PDB entry 7OMF | X-ray diffraction, 3.00 A resolution | chains A and B of the 4 polymer chains in the assembly

[Chain A]
Protein: Splicing factor 3B subunit 3
Source organism: Homo sapiens
Reference sequence: Q15393 (SF3B3_HUMAN); aligned in 2 segments with insertions or deletions, so no single offset holds: 1-760 ~ UniProt 1-442; 768-1199 ~ UniProt 768-1217
Chain sequence (899 residues; each row starts with the number of its first residue; note: 318 numbers in that range are skipped by the numbering (no residue carries them; nothing is unmodelled there); numbers below 1 keep their minus sign (Gly-9 is residue -9)):
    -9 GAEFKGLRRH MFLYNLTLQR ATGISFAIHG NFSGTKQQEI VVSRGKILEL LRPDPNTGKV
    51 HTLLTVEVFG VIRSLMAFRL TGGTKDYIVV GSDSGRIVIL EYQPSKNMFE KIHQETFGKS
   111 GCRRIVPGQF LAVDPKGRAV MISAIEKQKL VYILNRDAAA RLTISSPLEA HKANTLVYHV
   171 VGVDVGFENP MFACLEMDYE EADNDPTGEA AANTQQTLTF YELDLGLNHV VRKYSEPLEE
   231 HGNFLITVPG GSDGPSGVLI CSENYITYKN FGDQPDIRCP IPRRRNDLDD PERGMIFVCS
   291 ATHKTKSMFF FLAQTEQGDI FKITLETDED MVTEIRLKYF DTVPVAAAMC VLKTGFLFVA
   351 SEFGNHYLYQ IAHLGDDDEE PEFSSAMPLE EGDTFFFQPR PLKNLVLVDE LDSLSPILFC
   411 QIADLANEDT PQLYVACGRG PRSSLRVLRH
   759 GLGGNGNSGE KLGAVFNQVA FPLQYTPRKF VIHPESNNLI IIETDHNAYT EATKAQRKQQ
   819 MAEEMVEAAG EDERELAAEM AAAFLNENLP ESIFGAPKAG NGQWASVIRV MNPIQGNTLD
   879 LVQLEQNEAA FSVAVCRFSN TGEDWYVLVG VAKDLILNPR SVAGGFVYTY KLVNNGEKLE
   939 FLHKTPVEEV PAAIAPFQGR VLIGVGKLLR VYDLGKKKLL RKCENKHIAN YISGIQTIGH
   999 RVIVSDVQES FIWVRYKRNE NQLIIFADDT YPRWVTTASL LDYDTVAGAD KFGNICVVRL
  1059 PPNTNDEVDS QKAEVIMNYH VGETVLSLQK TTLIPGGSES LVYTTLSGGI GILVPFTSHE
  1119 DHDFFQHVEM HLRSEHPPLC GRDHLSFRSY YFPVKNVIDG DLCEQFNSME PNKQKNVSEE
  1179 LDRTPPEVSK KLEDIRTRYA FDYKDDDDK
Not modelled in the structure: -9 to -3, 759-772, 1199-1207
Differences from the reference sequence: expression tag (-9 to 0, 1200-1207); linker (761-767)
Swiss-Prot annotation at these positions:
  - region: Glu105 to Gln119 (Interaction with PHF5A, SF3B1 and SF3B5), Asn145 to Tyr168 (Interaction with PHF5A, SF3B1 and SF3B5), Asp193 to His231 (Interaction with SF3B1 and SF3B5), Arg786 to His804 (Interaction with SF3B1 and SF3B5), Thr1028 to Lys1049 (Interaction with SF3B1)
  - site: Gly284 (Interaction with SF3B5), Glu306 (Interaction with SF3B5), Glu352 (Interaction with SF3B5), Arg429 (Interaction with SF3B5), Asn916 (Interaction with SF3B5), Asn988 (Interaction with SF3B1), Lys1171 (Interaction with SF3B1)
  - modified residue: Ser156 (Phosphoserine)

[Chain B]
Protein: Splicing factor 3B subunit 5
Source organism: Homo sapiens
Reference sequence: Q9BWJ5 (SF3B5_HUMAN); residue numbers follow UniProt; this construct covers 1-86
Chain sequence (86 residues; numbered 1 to 86; the number before each row is that of its first residue):
     1 MTDRYTIHSQ LEHLQSKYIG TGHADTTKWE WLVNQHRDSY CSYMGHFDLL NYFAIAENES
    61 KARVRFNLME KMLQPCGPPA DKPEEN
Not modelled in the structure: 1-14, 80-86
Swiss-Prot annotation at these positions:
  - site (Interaction with RNA): Tyr5, Gly20
  - modified residue: Thr2 (N-acetylthreonine), Ser9 (Phosphoserine), Lys17 (N6-acetyllysine)

[How chain A and chain B interact]
Contacting residue pairs - 85 pairs, chain A then chain B:
  Gly35(A) - Phe47(B)
  Lys36(A) - Phe47(B)
  Val61(A) - Gly45(B)
  Arg63(A) - Gly45(B)
  Cys112(A) - Gly45(B)
  Cys112(A) - His46(B)
  Arg113(A) - Tyr18(B)  hydrogen bond
  Arg114(A) - Ile19(B)
  Arg114(A) - Asn34(B)  hydrogen bond (side chain-backbone)
  Arg114(A) - Arg37(B)
  Arg114(A) - Asp38(B)  salt bridge
  Arg114(A) - Cys41(B)
  Ile115(A) - Tyr18(B)  hydrophobic
  Ile115(A) - Ile19(B)
  Gln119(A) - Met44(B)  hydrogen bond (side chain-backbone)
  Gln119(A) - Gly45(B)
  Ile135(A) - Cys41(B)  hydrophobic
  Ile135(A) - Met44(B)  hydrophobic
  Ile135(A) - Met69(B)  hydrophobic
  Glu136(A) - Ile19(B)
  Lys137(A) - Lys17(B)  hydrogen bond (side chain-backbone)
  Leu166(A) - Met72(B)  hydrophobic
  Val167(A) - Met69(B)
  Tyr168(A) - Met69(B)  hydrogen bond (side chain-backbone)
  Tyr168(A) - Glu70(B)
  Met187(A) - Leu73(B)  hydrophobic
  Tyr189(A) - Arg37(B)
  Ala192(A) - Gln74(B)  hydrogen bond (backbone-side chain)
  Asp193(A) - Trp29(B)
  Asp193(A) - Arg37(B)  salt bridge
  Asp193(A) - Pro79(B)
  Asp195(A) - Pro78(B)
  Pro196(A) - Pro78(B)
  Pro196(A) - Pro79(B)
  Gly198(A) - Pro78(B)
  Ala201(A) - Leu73(B)
  Ala201(A) - Gln74(B)
  Thr204(A) - Leu73(B)
  His231(A) - Phe66(B)
  His231(A) - Glu70(B)  salt bridge
  Gly232(A) - Phe66(B)
  Asn233(A) - Phe66(B)
  Glu253(A) - Arg63(B)  salt bridge
  Arg283(A) - Glu59(B)  salt bridge
  Gly284(A) - Arg63(B)
  Met285(A) - Arg63(B)
  Ile286(A) - Arg63(B)
  Val288(A) - Ala62(B)  hydrophobic
  Glu306(A) - Ser60(B)
  Glu306(A) - Arg63(B)  salt bridge
  Glu352(A) - Ser60(B)
  Glu352(A) - Lys61(B)  hydrogen bond (side chain-backbone)
  Phe353(A) - Asn51(B)
  Phe353(A) - Ile55(B)  hydrophobic
  Phe353(A) - Lys61(B)
  Pro406(A) - Ile55(B)  hydrophobic
  Leu408(A) - Ile55(B)  hydrophobic
  Arg429(A) - Ala54(B)  hydrogen bond (side chain-backbone)
  Arg429(A) - Asn58(B)
  Arg429(A) - Glu59(B)  hydrogen bond (side chain-backbone)
  Arg429(A) - Ser60(B)
  Asp803(A) - Asn58(B)
  His804(A) - Ala56(B)
  His804(A) - Glu57(B)
  His804(A) - Asn58(B)
  Asn805(A) - Asn58(B)  hydrogen bond (side chain-backbone)
  Asn805(A) - Glu59(B)
  Lys856(A) - Asn58(B)  hydrogen bond
  Leu915(A) - Ala56(B)
  Leu915(A) - Glu57(B)
  Asn916(A) - Lys71(B)
  Lys1049(A) - Leu49(B)
  Lys1049(A) - Tyr52(B)
  Phe1050(A) - Leu49(B)  hydrophobic
  Gly1080(A) - Phe47(B)
  Glu1081(A) - Phe47(B)
  Glu1081(A) - Asp48(B)
  Thr1082(A) - Asp48(B)  hydrogen bond (backbone-side chain)
  Thr1103(A) - Asp48(B)
  Leu1104(A) - Asp48(B)
  Leu1104(A) - Tyr52(B)
  Ser1105(A) - Phe47(B)
  Ser1105(A) - Asp48(B)  hydrogen bond (backbone-side chain)
  Tyr1148(A) - His46(B)
  Tyr1149(A) - His46(B)  hydrogen bond
Also at the interface, not in a pair above, chain A (64 interface residues in all): Ile14, Arg34, Val116, Thr197, Phe287, Val335, Thr784, Arg786, Leu1084
Also at the interface, not in a pair above, chain B (36 interface residues in all): Ser42

[Overview]
64 residues of chain A and 36 residues of chain B are in contact; the contacts include 14 hydrogen bonds and 6
salt bridges. Polar contacts include Arg114(A)-Asp38(B), Asp193(A)-Arg37(B) and His231(A)-Glu70(B).
Chain A is Splicing factor 3B subunit 3 and chain B is Splicing factor 3B subunit 5, both from Homo sapiens;
the structure, Structure of a minimal SF3B core in complex with sudemycin D6 (form I), was determined by X-ray
diffraction together with 7B0I, 7B91, 7B92, 7B9C, 7ONB and 7OPI from the same study.
